Entry 8CGI (electron microscopy, 1.89 A resolution); this record covers chains A and G of the 9 polymer chains in the assembly.

[Chain A]
Molecule: 16S rRNA
Organism: Escherichia coli BW25113
Sequence (1540 nucleotides; row label = number of the first residue in the row):
     1 AAAUUGAAGA GUUUGAUCAU GGCUCAGAUU GAACGCUGGC GGCAGGCCUA ACACAUGCAA
    61 GUCGAACGGU AACAGGAAGA AGCUUGCUUC UUUGCUGACG AGUGGCGGAC GGGUGAGUAA
   121 UGUCUGGGAA ACUGCCUGAU GGAGGGGGAU AACUACUGGA AACGGUAGCU AAUACCGCAU
   181 AACGUCGCAA GACCAAAGAG GGGGACCUUC GGGCCUCUUG CCAUCGGAUG UGCCCAGAUG
   241 GGAUUAGCUA GUAGGUGGGG UAACGGCUCA CCUAGGCGAC GAUCCCUAGC UGGUCUGAGA
   301 GGAUGACCAG CCACACUGGA ACUGAGACAC GGUCCAGACU CCUACGGGAG GCAGCAGUGG
   361 GGAAUAUUGC ACAAUGGGCG CAAGCCUGAU GCAGCCAUGC CGCGUGUAUG AAGAAGCCCU
   421 UCGGGUUGUA AAGUACUUUC AGCGGGGAGG AAGGGAGUAA AGUUAAUACC UUUGCUCAUU
   481 GACGUUACCC GCAGAAGAAG CACCGGCUAA CUCCGUGCCA GCAGCCXCGG UAAUACGGAG
   541 GGUGCAAGCG UUAAUCGGAA UUACUGGGCG UAAAGCGCAC GCAGGCGGUU UGUUAAGUCA
   601 GAUGUGAAAU CCCCGGGCUC AACCUGGGAA CUGCAUCUGA UACUGGCAAG CUUGAGUCUC
   661 GUAGAGGGGG GUAGAAUUCC AGGUGUAGCG GUGAAAUGCG UAGAGAUCUG GAGGAAUACC
   721 GGUGGCGAAG GCGGCCCCCU GGACGAAGAC UGACGCUCAG GUGCGAAAGC GUGGGGAGCA
   781 AACAGGAUUA GAUACCCUGG UAGUCCACGC CGUAAACGAU GUCGACUUGG AGGUUGUGCC
   841 CUUGAGGCGU GGCUUCCGGA GCUAACGCGU UAAGUCGACC GCCUGGGGAG UACGGCCGCA
   901 AGGUUAAAAC UCAAAUGAAU UGACGGGGGC CCGCACAAGC GGUGGAGCAU GUGGUUUAAU
   961 UCGAUGXAAC GCGAAGAACC UUACCUGGUC UUGACAUCCA CGGAAGUUUU CAGAGAUGAG
  1021 AAUGUGCCUU CGGGAACCGU GAGACAGGUG CUGCAUGGCU GUCGUCAGCU CGUGUUGUGA
  1081 AAUGUUGGGU UAAGUCCCGC AACGAGCGCA ACCCUUAUCC UUUGUUGCCA GCGGUCCGGC
  1141 CGGGAACUCA AAGGAGACUG CCAGUGAUAA ACUGGAGGAA GGUGGGGAUG ACGUCAAGUC
  1201 AUCAUGGCCC UUACGACCAG GGCUACACAC GUGCUACAAU GGCGCAUACA AAGAGAAGCG
  1261 ACCUCGCGAG AGCAAGCGGA CCUCAUAAAG UGCGUCGUAG UCCGGAUUGG AGUCUGCAAC
  1321 UCGACUCCAU GAAGUCGGAA UCGCUAGUAA UCGUGGAUCA GAAUGCCACG GUGAAUACGU
  1381 UCCCGGGCCU UGUACACACC GCCCGUXACA CCAUGGGAGU GGGUUGCAAA AGAAGUAGGU
  1441 AGCUUAACCU UCGGGAGGGC GCUUACCACU UUGUGAUUCA UGACUGGGGU GAAGUCGUAA
  1501 CAAGGUAACC GUAGGGGAAC CUGCGGUUGG AUCACCUCCU
Unresolved in the structure: 1-929, 1390-1540
Modified residues: PSU (pseudouridine-5'-monophosphate) at position 516, G7M (N7-methyl-guanosine-5'-monophosphate) at position 527, 2MG (2N-methylguanosine-5'-monophosphate) at position 966, 5MC (5-methylcytidine-5'-monophosphate) at position 967, 2MG (2N-methylguanosine-5'-monophosphate) at position 1207, 4OC (4n,o2'-methylcytidine-5'-monophosphate) at position 1402, 5MC (5-methylcytidine-5'-monophosphate) at position 1407, UR3 (3-methyluridine-5'-monophoshate) at position 1498, 2MG (2N-methylguanosine-5'-monophosphate) at position 1516, MA6 (6N-dimethyladenosine-5'-monophoshate) at position 1518, MA6 (6N-dimethyladenosine-5'-monophoshate) at position 1519
Bound ions: Mg2+ site 1 near C934 (its only coordinating residue here); Mg2+ site 2 near A937 (its only coordinating residue here); K+ site 1: U943, G944, G945; Mg2+ site 3: G944, G945; Mg2+ site 4: A964, U1199; Mg2+ site 5: 2MG_966 (together with Pentacycline); K+ site 2: G971, G1233, U1364; Mg2+ site 6 near C972 (its only coordinating residue here); K+ site 3: G976, C1359, G1361, A1362; K+ site 4: A978, C979; Mg2+ site 7: C979, C980, U981, G1222; Mg2+ site 8 near C980 (its only coordinating residue here); 15 more Mg2+ sites not listed; 6 more K+ sites not listed
Ligand contacts: Pentacycline (P8F): U965, 2MG_966, G1053, C1054, C1195, A1196, A1197, G1198
What the authors report for this chain:
  - binding site for Pentacycline: C1054
  - Mg2+ coordination: 2MG_966

[Chain G]
Molecule: 30S ribosomal protein S7
Organism: Escherichia coli BW25113
Reference sequence: P02359 (RS7_ECOLI); residues 1-179 here = UniProt positions 1-179
Sequence (179 residues; row label = number of the first residue in the row):
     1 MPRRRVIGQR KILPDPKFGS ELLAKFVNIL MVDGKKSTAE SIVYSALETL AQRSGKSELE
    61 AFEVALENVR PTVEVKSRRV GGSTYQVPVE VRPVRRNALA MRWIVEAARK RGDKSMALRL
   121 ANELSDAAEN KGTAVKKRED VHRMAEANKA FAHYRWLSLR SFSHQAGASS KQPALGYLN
Unresolved in the structure: 1, 5-10, 72-90, 126-179

[Chain A / chain G interface]
Pairs across the interface (51; chain A residue first):
  C932(A) - Arg3(G)  base contact
  C932(A) - Arg4(G)  hydrogen bond to the phosphate
  G933(A) - Arg3(G)  hydrogen bond to the base
  G933(A) - Arg4(G)  phosphate contact
  A935(A) - Arg3(G)  base contact
  A938(A) - Arg95(G)  phosphate contact
  G939(A) - Arg95(G)  salt bridge to the phosphate
  G939(A) - Arg102(G)  salt bridge to the phosphate
  C940(A) - Arg102(G)  salt bridge to the phosphate
  A1092(A) - Arg4(G)  hydrogen bond to the phosphate
  A1093(A) - Arg4(G)  salt bridge to the phosphate
  A1239(A) - Lys114(G)  hydrogen bond to the sugar
  U1240(A) - Leu30(G)  hydrogen bond to the base
  U1240(A) - Val32(G)  base contact
  U1240(A) - Thr38(G)  sugar contact
  U1240(A) - Ile42(G)  sugar contact
  U1240(A) - Arg109(G)  hydrogen bond to the base
  U1240(A) - Ser115(G)  phosphate contact
  U1240(A) - Met116(G)  hydrogen bond to the phosphate
  U1240(A) - Arg119(G)  salt bridge to the phosphate
  G1241(A) - Lys35(G)  salt bridge to the phosphate
  A1289(A) - Lys35(G)  hydrogen bond to the phosphate
  G1290(A) - Lys35(G)  salt bridge to the phosphate
  G1290(A) - Ser37(G)  hydrogen bond to the phosphate
  U1291(A) - Ser37(G)  hydrogen bond to the phosphate
  U1291(A) - Thr38(G)  phosphate contact
  G1297(A) - Lys114(G)  base contact
  U1298(A) - Lys114(G)  base contact
  A1350(A) - Asp33(G)  hydrogen bond to the sugar
  A1350(A) - Gly34(G)  base contact
  U1351(A) - Asp33(G)  sugar contact
  U1372(A) - Asp33(G)  base contact
  U1372(A) - Gly34(G)  hydrogen bond to the sugar
  G1373(A) - Met31(G)  sugar contact
  G1373(A) - Gly34(G)  sugar contact
  G1373(A) - Lys36(G)  phosphate contact
  A1374(A) - Asn28(G)  hydrogen bond to the sugar
  A1374(A) - Met31(G)  sugar contact
  A1374(A) - Lys36(G)  salt bridge to the phosphate
  A1375(A) - Ile12(G)  phosphate contact
  A1375(A) - Lys25(G)  salt bridge to the phosphate
  A1375(A) - Asn28(G)  phosphate contact
  U1376(A) - Lys25(G)  salt bridge to the phosphate
  U1376(A) - Ala98(G)  phosphate contact
  U1376(A) - Arg102(G)  sugar contact
  A1377(A) - Pro2(G)  sugar contact
  A1377(A) - Arg92(G)  salt bridge to the phosphate
  C1378(A) - Arg92(G)  hydrogen bond to the sugar
  G1379(A) - Pro2(G)  base contact
  U1380(A) - Pro2(G)  base contact
  U1380(A) - Arg3(G)  hydrogen bond to the sugar
Interface residues without a listed pair, chain A (28 interface residues in all): C1384
Interface residues without a listed pair, chain G (27 interface residues in all): Ile29, Leu99

[Overview]
28 residues of chain A face 27 of chain G across their interface; the contacts include 15 hydrogen bonds and
11 salt bridges. Polar pairs include G933(A)-Arg3(G), U1240(A)-Leu30(G) and U1240(A)-Arg109(G). Ligands of
chain A: Pentacycline. From the paper: a binding site for Pentacycline at C1054(A); Mg2+ coordination by
2MG_966(A).
Here chain A is 16S rRNA and chain G is 30S ribosomal protein S7, both from Escherichia coli BW25113. Entry
8CGI (Pentacycline TP038 bound to the 30S head) was determined by electron microscopy (same publication as
8CA7, 8CAI, 8CEP, 8CF1, 8CF8, 8CGJ, 8CGR and 8CGU).
